6RZU - chains D and K of the 12 polymer chains in the assembly; structure by electron microscopy, 14.70 A resolution (very low resolution: no residue pairs are listed; an interface is given only as per-side residue counts).

Chain D (and K):
Molecule: Putative mitochondrial dynamin protein
Source organism: Chaetomium thermophilum var. thermophilum DSM 1495
Notes: chain K of this document is another copy of the same molecule, construct and numbering; everything in this record applies to it too
UniProtKB: G0SGC7 (G0SGC7_CHATD); residue numbers follow UniProt; this construct covers 219-913
Amino-acid sequence (695 residues; numbered 219 to 913; the number before each row is that of its first residue):
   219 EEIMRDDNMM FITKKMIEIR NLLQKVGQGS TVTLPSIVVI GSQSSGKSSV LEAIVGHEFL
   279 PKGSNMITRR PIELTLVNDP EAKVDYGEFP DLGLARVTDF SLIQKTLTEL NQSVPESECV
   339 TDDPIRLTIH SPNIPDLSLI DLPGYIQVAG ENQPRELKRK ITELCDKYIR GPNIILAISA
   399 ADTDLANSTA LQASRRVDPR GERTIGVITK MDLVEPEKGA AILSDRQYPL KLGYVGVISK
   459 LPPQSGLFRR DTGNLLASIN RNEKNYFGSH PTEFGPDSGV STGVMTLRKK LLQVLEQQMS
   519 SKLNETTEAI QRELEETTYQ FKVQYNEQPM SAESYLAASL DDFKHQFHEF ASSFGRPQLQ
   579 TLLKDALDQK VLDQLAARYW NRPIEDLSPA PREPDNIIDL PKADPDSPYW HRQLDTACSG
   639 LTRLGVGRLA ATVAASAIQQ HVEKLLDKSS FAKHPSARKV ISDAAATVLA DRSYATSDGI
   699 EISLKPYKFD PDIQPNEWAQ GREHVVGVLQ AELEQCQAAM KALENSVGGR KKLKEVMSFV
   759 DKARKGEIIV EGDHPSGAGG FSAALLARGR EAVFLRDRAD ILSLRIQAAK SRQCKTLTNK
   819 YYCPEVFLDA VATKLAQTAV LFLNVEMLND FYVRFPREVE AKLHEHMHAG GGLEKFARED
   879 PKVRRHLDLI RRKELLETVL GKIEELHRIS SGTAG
Not modelled in the structure: 219-223, 333-338, 365-374, 459-470, 911-913
Curated features (UniProtKB/Swiss-Prot):
  - region: Gly259 to Ser266 (G1 motif), Ile285 to Arg287 (G2 motif), Asp359 to Gly362 (G3 motif), Thr427 to Asp430 (G4 motif), Ile456 to Leu459 (G5 motif)
  - binding site (GTP): Ser262, Gly264, Lys265, Ser266, Ser267, Gly281, Lys428, Asp430, Ser457
  - binding site (Mg(2+)): Ser266, Thr286, Asp359
  - mutagenesis: Asp559 (D559A: Impaired mitochondrial morphology), Lys562 (K562A: Impaired mitochondrial morphology), Phe840 (F840D: Abolished GTPase activity)
Disulfide bonds: Cys812-Cys821
From the paper describing this entry:
  - mutagenesis - Y537A, D559A, K562A, R646A: unchanged binding to liposome
  - mutagenesis - Y537A, D559A, K562A, R646A: unchanged catalytic activity on liposome

Interface between chain D and chain K:
At this resolution (15 A) residue pairs are not listed: 14 residues of chain D and 13 of chain K lie at the interface.

In short:
14 residues of chain D and 13 residues of chain K are in contact. From the paper: Y537A, D559A and K562A of
chain D, among others, leave binding to liposome unchanged; Y537A, D559A and K562A of chain D, among others,
leave catalytic activity on liposome unchanged.
Chain D and chain K are both Putative mitochondrial dynamin protein (Chaetomium thermophilum var. thermophilum
DSM 1495); the structure, Structure of s-Mgm1 decorating the outer surface of tubulated lipid membranes in the
GTPgammaS bound state, was determined by electron microscopy, deposited together with 6RZT, 6RZV, 6RZW and
6QL4.
